9BIH - chains C and G of the 8 polymer chains in the assembly; structure by electron microscopy, 3.24 A resolution.

Chain C:
Name: Uridylate-specific endoribonuclease nsp15
From: Severe acute respiratory syndrome coronavirus 2
Notes: EC 4.6.1.-
Reference sequence: P0DTD1 (R1AB_SARS2); residues 2-347 here correspond to UniProt positions 6453-6798 (UniProt number = residue number + 6451)
Amino-acid sequence (350 residues; each row starts with the number of its first residue; numbers below 1 keep their minus sign (Ser-2 is residue -2)):
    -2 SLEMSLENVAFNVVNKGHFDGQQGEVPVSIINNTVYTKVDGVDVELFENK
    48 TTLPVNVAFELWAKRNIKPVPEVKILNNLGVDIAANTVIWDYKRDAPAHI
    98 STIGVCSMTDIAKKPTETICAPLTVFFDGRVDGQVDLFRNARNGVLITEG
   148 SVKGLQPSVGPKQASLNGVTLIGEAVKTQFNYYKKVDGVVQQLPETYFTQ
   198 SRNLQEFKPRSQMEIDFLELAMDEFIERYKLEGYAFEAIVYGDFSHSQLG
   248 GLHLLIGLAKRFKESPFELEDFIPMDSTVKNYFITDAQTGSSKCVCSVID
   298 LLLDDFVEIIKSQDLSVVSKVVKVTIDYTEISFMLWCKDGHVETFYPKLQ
Disordered / not traced: -2, 346-347
Differences from the reference sequence: expression tag (-2 to 1); engineered mutation Ala235 (His6686 in P0DTD1)
Swiss-Prot annotation at these positions:
  - active site: His250 (Proton acceptor), Lys290 (For uridylate-specific endoribonuclease nsp15 activity)
  - binding site (uracil): Lys290 to Ser294, Thr341 to Lys345
  - site: Lys290 (Transition state stabilizer), Ser294 (Uracil recognition site), Gln347 (Cleavage)
Reported in the primary citation:
  - catalytic residues: His250, Lys290
  - binding site for the 35-nt RNA strand (chain G): Lys13, Gln19, Lys111, Thr113, Asn137, Gly147, Ser148, Lys150, Gly247, Gly248, His250, Lys290, Val292, Ser294, Trp333, Lys335, Thr341, Tyr343, Lys345
  - specificity-determining residues: Ser294
  - binding site for the 34-nt RNA strand: His243, Ser244, Val315, Ser316, Val318, Met331, Trp333

Chain G:
Molecule: 35-nt RNA strand
From: Severe acute respiratory syndrome coronavirus 2
Sequence (35 nucleotides; each row starts with the number of its first residue):
     1 UUUAGAUUUCAUCUAAACGAACAAACUAAAAUGUC
Disordered / not traced: 29-35

How chain C and chain G interact:
Pairs across the interface (5):
  Lys13(C) - C13(G)  salt bridge to the phosphate
  Gln19(C) - U12(G)  sugar contact
  Gly147(C) - A24(G)  sugar contact
  Ser148(C) - A24(G)  phosphate contact
  Ser148(C) - A25(G)  hydrogen bond to the phosphate
Other interface residues (no listed pair), chain C (6 interface residues in all): Lys150, Lys174

Summary:
6 residues of chain C and 4 residues of chain G are in contact, with 1 hydrogen bond and 1 salt bridge. Polar
contacts include Ser148(C)-A25(G) and Lys13(C)-C13(G). The paper reports catalytic residues His250(C) and
Lys290(C); a binding site for the 35-nt RNA strand (chain G) at Lys13(C), Gln19(C) and Lys111(C) among others.
Chain C is Uridylate-specific endoribonuclease nsp15 and chain G is a 35-nt RNA strand, both from Severe acute
respiratory syndrome coronavirus 2; the structure, SARS-CoV-2 endoribonuclease Nsp15 bound to dsRNA with 1
nucleotide bulge, was determined by electron microscopy.
